Entry 5X5L (X-ray diffraction, 2.75 A resolution); this record covers chains A and G of the 10 polymer chains in the assembly.

== Chain A ==
Molecule: AdeR
From: Acinetobacter baumannii
Notes: fragment: DNA-binding (UNP 139-247)
UniProt: E1A0Z5 (E1A0Z5_ACIBA); numbering as in UniProt (aligned over 139-247)
Sequence (109 residues; numbered 139 to 247; the number before each row is that of its first residue):
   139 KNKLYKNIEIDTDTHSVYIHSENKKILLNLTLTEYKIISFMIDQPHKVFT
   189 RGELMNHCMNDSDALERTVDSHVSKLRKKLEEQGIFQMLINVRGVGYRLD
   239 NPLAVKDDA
Disordered / not traced: 139-140, 159-162, 199, 241-247
From the paper describing this entry:
  - binding site for the 25-nt DNA strand: Arg205, Ser212, Arg215, Arg231, Tyr235
  - binding site for the 25-nt DNA strand: Ser209
  - specificity-determining residues: Arg205, Asp208, Ser209, Lys213, Arg231
  - mutagenesis - R231A: abolished binding to intercistronic DNA
  - binding site for the 25-nt DNA strand (chain G): Arg205, Asp208, Lys213, Arg231

== Chain G ==
Molecule: 25-nt DNA strand
Sequence (25 nucleotides; each row starts with the number of its first residue; numbering starts at 0):
     0 TTCTCCACACTTACTCCACACTTTA

== Chain A / chain G interface ==
Contacting residue pairs (20; chain A residue first):
  Thr169(A) with DC2(G), sugar contact; DT3(G), phosphate contact
  Leu170(A) with DT3(G), phosphate contact
  Thr171(A) with DT3(G), hydrogen bond to the phosphate; DC4(G), phosphate contact
  Met197(A) with DC4(G), phosphate contact
  Asn198(A) with DC4(G), phosphate contact
  Ser200(A) with DC4(G), phosphate contact
  Ala202(A) with DC4(G), phosphate contact; DC5(G), phosphate contact
  Leu203(A) with DC5(G), hydrogen bond to the phosphate; DA6(G), phosphate contact
  Thr206(A) with DC4(G), sugar contact; DC5(G), hydrogen bond to the phosphate
  Ser209(A) with DC5(G), hydrogen bond to the base
  His210(A) with DT3(G), sugar contact; DC4(G), salt bridge to the phosphate
  Lys213(A) with DT3(G), base contact; DC4(G), base contact
  Arg231(A) with DC13(G), sugar contact
Other interface residues (no listed pair), chain G (7 interface residues in all): DT11

== Overview ==
13 residues of chain A and 7 residues of chain G are in contact; the contacts include 4 hydrogen bonds and 1
salt bridge. Among the polar pairs are Ser209(A)-DC5(G), Thr171(A)-DT3(G) and Leu203(A)-DC5(G). The paper
reports a binding site for the 25-nt DNA strand at Arg205(A), Ser212(A) and Arg215(A) among others; R231A of
chain A abolishes binding to intercistronic DNA.
Chain A is AdeR (Acinetobacter baumannii) and chain G is a 25-nt DNA strand; the structure, Crystal structure
of response regulator AdeR DNA binding domain in complex with an intercistronic region, was determined by
X-ray diffraction, deposited together with 5X5J and 5XJP.
